8UWC - chain A; structure by electron microscopy, 2.27 A resolution.

[Chain A]
Protein: Membrane-bound transcription factor site-1 protease
Source organism: Homo sapiens
Notes: EC 3.4.21.112
UniProt: Q14703 (MBTP1_HUMAN); numbering as in UniProt (aligned over 24-998)
Amino-acid sequence (1014 residues; row label = number of the first residue in the row; numbers below 1 keep their minus sign (Met-5 is residue -5)):
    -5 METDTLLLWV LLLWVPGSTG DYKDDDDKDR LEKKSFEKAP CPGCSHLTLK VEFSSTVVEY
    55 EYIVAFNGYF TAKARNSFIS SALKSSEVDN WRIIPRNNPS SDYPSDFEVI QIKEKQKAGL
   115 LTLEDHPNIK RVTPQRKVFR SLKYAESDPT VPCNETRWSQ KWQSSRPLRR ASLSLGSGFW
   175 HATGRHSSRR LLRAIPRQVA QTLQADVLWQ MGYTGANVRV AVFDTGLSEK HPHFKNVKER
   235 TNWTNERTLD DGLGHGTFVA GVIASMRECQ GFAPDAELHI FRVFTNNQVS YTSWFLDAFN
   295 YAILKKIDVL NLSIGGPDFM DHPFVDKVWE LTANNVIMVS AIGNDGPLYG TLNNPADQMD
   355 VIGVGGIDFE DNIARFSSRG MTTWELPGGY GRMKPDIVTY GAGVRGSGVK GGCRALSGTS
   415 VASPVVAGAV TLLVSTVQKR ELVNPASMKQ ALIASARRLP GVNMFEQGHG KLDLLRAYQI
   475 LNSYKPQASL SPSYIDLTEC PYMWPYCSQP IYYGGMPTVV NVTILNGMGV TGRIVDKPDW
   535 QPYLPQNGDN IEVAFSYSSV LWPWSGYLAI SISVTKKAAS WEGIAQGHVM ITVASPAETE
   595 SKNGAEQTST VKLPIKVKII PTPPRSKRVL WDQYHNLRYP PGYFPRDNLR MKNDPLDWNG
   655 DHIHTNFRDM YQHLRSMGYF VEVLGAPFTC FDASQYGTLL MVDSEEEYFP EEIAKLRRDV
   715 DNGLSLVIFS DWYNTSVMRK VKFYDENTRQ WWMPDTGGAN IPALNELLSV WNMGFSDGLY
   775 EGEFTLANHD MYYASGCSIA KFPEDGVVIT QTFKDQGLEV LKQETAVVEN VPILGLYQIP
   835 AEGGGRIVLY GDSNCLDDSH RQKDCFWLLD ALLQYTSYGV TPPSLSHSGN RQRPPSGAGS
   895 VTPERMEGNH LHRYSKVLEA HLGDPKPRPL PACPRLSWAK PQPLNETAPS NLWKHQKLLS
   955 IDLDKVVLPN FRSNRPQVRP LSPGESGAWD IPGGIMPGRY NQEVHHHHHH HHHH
Not modelled in the structure: -5 to 41, 138-190, 338-348, 372-384, 594-597, 617-1008
Disulfide bonds: Cys263-Cys407, Cys494-Cys501
Covalently attached groups: N-acetylglucosamine (NAG) linked to Asn515
Differences from the reference sequence: initiating methionine (-5); expression tag (-4 to 23, 999-1008)
UniProt features mapped onto this chain:
  - active site (Charge relay system): Asp218, His249, Ser414
  - site: Leu186, Arg187 (Cleavage)
  - modified residue: Ser168 (Phosphoserine)
  - glycosylation (N-linked (GlcNAc...) asparagine): Asn236, Asn305, Asn515, Asn728, Asn939
  - natural variant: Asp365 (D365G: In SEDKF), Ser878 (S878R: In SEDKF; uncertain significance)
  - mutagenesis: His249 (H249A: Abolishes serine protease activity), Ser414 (S414A: Abolishes serine protease activity. Does not promote FAM20C kinase activity)
Reported in the primary citation:
  - contacts within the chain: Arg134-Asp218 (salt bridge), Arg134-Gln282, Arg134-Ser307
  - conformationally variable residues (loop rearrangement, order/disorder transition): Arg276 to Thr286, Leu306 to Met314, Asn338 to Asn348, Ser372 to Tyr384
  - mutagenesis - N515Q: decreased catalytic activity
  - mutagenesis - H249A, N515Q: abolished catalytic activity on SPRINGFL
  - mutagenesis - S414A: abolished catalytic activity

[In short]
N-acetylglucosamine is covalently linked to Asn515. UniProt lists 3 active-site residues and 2 mutagenesis
sites. From the paper: H249A and N515Q abolish catalytic activity on SPRINGFL; conformational variability at
Arg276, Leu306 and Asn338 among others.
Chain A is Membrane-bound transcription factor site-1 protease (Homo sapiens); the structure, Site-one
protease without SPRING, was determined by electron microscopy (same publication as 8UW8).
